Entry 6JN5 (X-ray diffraction, 1.97 A resolution); this record covers chain A.

# Chain A
Name: Serine Beta-Lactamase KPC-2
From: Klebsiella pneumoniae
Notes: EC 3.5.2.6
UniProtKB: Q93LQ9 (Q93LQ9_KLEPN); the author numbering skips numbers that UniProt does not, so the offset changes along the chain: 26-57 = UniProt 26-57; 59-252 = UniProt 58-251; 254-291 = UniProt 252-289
Sequence (264 residues; each row starts with the number of its first residue; note: 2 numbers in that range are skipped by the numbering (no residue carries them; nothing is unmodelled there)):
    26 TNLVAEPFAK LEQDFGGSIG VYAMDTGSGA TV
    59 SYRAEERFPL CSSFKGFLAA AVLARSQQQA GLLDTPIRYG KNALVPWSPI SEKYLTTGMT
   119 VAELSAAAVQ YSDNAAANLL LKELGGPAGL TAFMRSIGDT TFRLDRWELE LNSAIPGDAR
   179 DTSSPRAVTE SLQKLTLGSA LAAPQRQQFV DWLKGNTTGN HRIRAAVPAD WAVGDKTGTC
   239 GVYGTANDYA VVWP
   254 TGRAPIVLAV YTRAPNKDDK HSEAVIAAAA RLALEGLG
Disulfide bonds: Cys69-Cys238
Ligand contacts: BXU ([(S)-(4-fluorophenyl)-[[(2S)-2-methyl-3-sulfanyl-propanoyl]amino]methyl]boronic acid): Cys69, Ser70, Lys73, Trp105, Tyr129, Ser130, Asn132, Glu166, Leu167, Leu169, Asn170, Gly236, Thr237, Cys238, Gly239

# In short
Chain A binds compound BXU.
Chain A is Serine Beta-Lactamase KPC-2 (Klebsiella pneumoniae); the structure, Serine Beta-Lactamase KPC-2 in
Complex with Dual MBL/SBL Inhibitor MS23, was determined by X-ray diffraction (same publication as 6J8Q, 6J8R,
6JN3, 6JN4 and 6JN6).
